PDB entry 5VMP | X-ray diffraction, 2.48 A resolution | chain A

== Chain A ==
Molecule: Lysine-specific demethylase 4A
From: Homo sapiens
Notes: EC 1.14.11.-
UniProt: O75164 (KDM4A_HUMAN); numbering as in UniProt (aligned over 5-354)
Chain sequence (369 residues; numbered -14 to 354; the number before each row is that of its first residue; numbers below 1 keep their minus sign (Met-14 is residue -14)):
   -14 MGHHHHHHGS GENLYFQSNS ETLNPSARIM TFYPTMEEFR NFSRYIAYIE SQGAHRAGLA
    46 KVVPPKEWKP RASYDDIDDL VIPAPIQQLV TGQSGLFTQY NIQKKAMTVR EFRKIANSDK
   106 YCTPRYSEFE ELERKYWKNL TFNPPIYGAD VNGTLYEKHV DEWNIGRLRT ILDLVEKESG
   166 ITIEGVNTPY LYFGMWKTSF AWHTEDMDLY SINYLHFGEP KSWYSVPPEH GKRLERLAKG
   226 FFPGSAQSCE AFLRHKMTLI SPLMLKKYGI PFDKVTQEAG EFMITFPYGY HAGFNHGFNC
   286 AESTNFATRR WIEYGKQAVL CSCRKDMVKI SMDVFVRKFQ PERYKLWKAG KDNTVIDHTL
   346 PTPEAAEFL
Unresolved in the structure: -14 to 4, 310-312
Construct notes: expression tag (-14 to 4)
Swiss-Prot annotation at these positions:
  - binding site (2-oxoglutarate): Tyr132, Asn198, Lys206, Lys241
  - binding site (Fe cation): His188, Glu190, His276
  - binding site (Zn(2+)): Cys234, His240, Cys306, Cys308
  - mutagenesis: Gly133 (G133A: Abolishes histone demethylase activity; when associated with A-138), Gly138 (G138A: Abolishes histone demethylase activity; when associated with A-138), Gly165 (G165A: Abolishes histone demethylase activity; when associated with A-165), Gly170 (G170A: Abolishes histone demethylase activity; when associated with A-165), His188 (H188A: Abolishes histone demethylase activity without affecting ability to bind H4K20me2), Ser288 to Thr289 (Displays histone demethylase activity for both dimethylated and H3-K9Me3; Abolishes histone demethylase activity)
Bound ions: Ni2+: His188, Glu190, His276 (together with 9FJ); Zn2+: Cys234, His240, Cys306, Cys308
Residues lining bound ligands: 9FJ (3-({[(1R)-6-methoxy-1,2,3,4-tetrahydronaphthalen-1-yl]methyl}amino)pyridine-4-carboxylic acid): Ile71, Gln73, Gln84, Asn86, Tyr132, Ala134, Asp135, Tyr177, Ser184, Phe185, His188, Glu190, Asn198, Lys206, Trp208, His240, Lys241, His276

== In short ==
Chain A binds compound 9FJ. The Ni2+ site is built by His188, Glu190 and His276. The Zn2+ site is built by
Cys234, His240, Cys306 and Cys308. UniProt lists 4 residues binding 2-oxoglutarate, 3 Fe cation-binding
residues, 4 Zn2+-binding residues and 7 mutagenesis sites.
Chain A is Lysine-specific demethylase 4A (Homo sapiens); the structure, Crystal Structure of Human KDM4 with
Small Molecule Inhibitor QC5714, was determined by X-ray diffraction together with 5VGI from the same study.
